PDB entry 2OFV | X-ray diffraction, 2.00 A resolution | chains A and B

# Chain A (and B)
Molecule: Proto-oncogene tyrosine-protein kinase LCK
Organism: Homo sapiens
Notes: EC 2.7.10.2; fragment: Lck kinase domain, residues 231-497; chain B of this document is another copy of the same molecule, construct and numbering; everything in this record applies to it too
UniProt: P06239 (LCK_HUMAN); residues 232-498 here = UniProt positions 232-498
Sequence (277 residues; each row starts with the number of its first residue):
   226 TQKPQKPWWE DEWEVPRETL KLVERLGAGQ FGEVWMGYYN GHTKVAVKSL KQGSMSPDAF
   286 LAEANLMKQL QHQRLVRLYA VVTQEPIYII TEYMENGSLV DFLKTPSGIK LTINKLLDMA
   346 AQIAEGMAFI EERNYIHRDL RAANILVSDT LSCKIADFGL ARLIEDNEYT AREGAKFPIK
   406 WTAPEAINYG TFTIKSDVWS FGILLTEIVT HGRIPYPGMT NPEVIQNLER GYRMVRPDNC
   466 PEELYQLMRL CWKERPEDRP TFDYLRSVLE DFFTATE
Disordered / not traced: 226-230, 279-285, 387-403, 499-502 (chain B: 226-231, 279-283, 392-402, 443-449, 455, 500-502)
Sequence notes: cloning artifact (226-231, 499-502)
Small-molecule neighbours: aminoquinazoline 1 (242; 3-(2-aminoquinazolin-6-yl)-4-methyl-N-[3-(trifluoromethyl)phenyl]benzamide): Leu251, Val259, Ala271, Val272, Lys273, Glu288, Leu291, Met292, Leu295, Leu300, Val301, Ile314, Thr316, Glu317, Tyr318, Met319, Gly322, Ile355, Tyr360, His362, Leu371, Ile380, Ala381, Asp382, Phe383
UniProt features mapped onto this chain:
  - active site: Asp364 (Proton acceptor)
  - binding site (ATP): Leu251 to Val259, Lys273
  - modified residue: Tyr394 (Phosphotyrosine)
  - cross-link: Lys276 (Glycyl lysine isopeptide (Lys-Gly) (interchain with G-Cter in ubiquitin))
  - natural variant: Pro232 (P232PQKP: In leukemia), Leu341 (L341P: In IMD22), Ala353 (A353V: Found in leukemia), Pro447 (P447L: Found in leukemia)
  - mutagenesis: Lys276 (K276R: Abolishes UBR2-mediated 'Lys-63'-linked ubiquitination. Abolishes UBR2-mediated 'Lys-63'-linked ubiquitination and autophosphorylation of Tyr-394; when associated with R-99), Tyr394 (Y394F: Abolishes autophosphorylation)

# Interface between chain A and chain B
Contacting residue pairs - 25 pairs, chain A then chain B:
  Pro232(A) with Tyr264(B)
  Trp233(A) with Arg302(B); Leu303(B)
  Trp234(A) with Val240(B), hydrophobic; Tyr264(B), hydrophobic; Thr268(B); Tyr304(B), hydrogen bond (side chain-backbone); Ala305(B), hydrophobic
  Glu235(A) with Tyr264(B); Asn265(B); Thr268(B)
  Asp236(A) with His267(B), hydrogen bond (backbone-side chain); Thr268(B), hydrogen bond (backbone-side chain)
  Trp238(A) with His267(B)
  Asn290(A) with Asn265(B); Gly266(B); His267(B), hydrogen bond (side chain-backbone)
  Lys293(A) with Tyr263(B); His267(B), hydrogen bond (side chain-backbone)
  Gln294(A) with Lys246(B); Tyr263(B); Gly266(B)
  Arg358(A) with Val248(B); Glu249(B), salt bridge; Met261(B)
Also at the interface, not in a pair above, chain A (11 interface residues in all): Glu357
Also at the interface, not in a pair above, chain B (17 interface residues in all): Lys269, Val270

# In short
11 residues of chain A and 17 residues of chain B are in contact; the contacts include 5 hydrogen bonds and 1
salt bridge. Polar pairs include Arg358(A)-Glu249(B), Trp234(A)-Tyr304(B) and Asp236(A)-His267(B). Ligands of
chain A: aminoquinazoline 1.
Chain A and chain B are both Proto-oncogene tyrosine-protein kinase LCK (Homo sapiens); the structure, crystal
structure of aminoquinazoline 1 bound to Lck, was determined by X-ray diffraction (same publication as 2OG8).
